6VE2 - chains D and E of the 21 polymer chains in the assembly; structure by electron microscopy, 4.30 A resolution (low resolution: residue-level contacts below are approximate; hydrogen-bond / salt-bridge calls are withheld).

# Chain D (and E)
Name: Fimbrial assembly protein PilQ
From: Pseudomonas aeruginosa (strain ATCC 15692 / DSM 22644 / CIP 104116 / JCM 14847 / LMG 12228 / 1C / PRS 101 / PAO1)
Notes: chain E of this document is another copy of the same molecule, construct and numbering; everything in this record applies to it too
UniProtKB: P34750 (PILQ_PSEAE); the construct lacks a stretch of the UniProt sequence and is renumbered around it, so the offset changes along the chain: -383 to -257 = UniProt 1-127; -248 to 27 = UniProt 128-403; 28-329 = UniProt 413-714
Amino-acid sequence (731 residues; numbered -383 to 338 plus 9 insertion-coded residues; the number before each row is that of its first residue; a row labelled like 27A-27I holds insertion residues (27A, then the next letters in order); numbers below 1 keep their minus sign (Met-383 is residue -383)):
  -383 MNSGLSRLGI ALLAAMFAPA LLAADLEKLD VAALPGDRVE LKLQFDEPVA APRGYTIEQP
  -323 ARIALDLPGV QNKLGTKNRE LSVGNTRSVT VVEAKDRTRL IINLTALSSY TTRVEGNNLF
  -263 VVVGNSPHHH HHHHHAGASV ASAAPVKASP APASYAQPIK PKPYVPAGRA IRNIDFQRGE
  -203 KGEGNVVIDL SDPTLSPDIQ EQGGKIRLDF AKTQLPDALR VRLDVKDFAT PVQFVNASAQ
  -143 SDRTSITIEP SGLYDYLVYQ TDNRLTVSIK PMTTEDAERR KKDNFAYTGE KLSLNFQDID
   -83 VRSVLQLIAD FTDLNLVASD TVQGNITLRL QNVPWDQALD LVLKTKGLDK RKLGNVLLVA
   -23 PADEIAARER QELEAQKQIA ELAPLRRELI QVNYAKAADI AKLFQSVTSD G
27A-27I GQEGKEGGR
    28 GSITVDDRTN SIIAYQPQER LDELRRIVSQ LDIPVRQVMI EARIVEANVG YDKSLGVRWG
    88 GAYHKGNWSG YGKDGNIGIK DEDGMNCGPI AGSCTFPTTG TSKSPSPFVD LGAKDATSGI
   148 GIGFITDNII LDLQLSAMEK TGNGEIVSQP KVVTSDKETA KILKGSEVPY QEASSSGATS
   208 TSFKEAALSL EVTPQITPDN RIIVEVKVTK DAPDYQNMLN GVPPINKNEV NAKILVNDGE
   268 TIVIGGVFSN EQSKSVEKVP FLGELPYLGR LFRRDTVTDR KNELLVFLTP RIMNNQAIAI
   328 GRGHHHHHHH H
Disordered / not traced: -383 to 0, 27A-27I, 328-338
Differences from the reference sequence: insertion (-256 to -249); expression tag (330-338)

# Interface between chain D and chain E
Residue-residue contacts - 78 pairs, chain D then chain E:
  Ser25(D) with Ser29(E)
  Asp26(D) with Ser29(E)
  Ala89(D) with Phe135(E)
  His91(D) with Ile149(E)
  Lys92(D) with Ile149(E)
  Asn94(D) with Asp142(E); Ile147(E)
  Trp95(D) with Ser145(E)
  Ser96(D) with Ala143(E); Ser145(E)
  Asn103(D) with Ala143(E)
  Gly105(D) with Gly139(E)
  Ile106(D) with Gly139(E); Ala140(E)
  Cys121(D) with Thr153(E); Asp154(E)
  Thr122(D) with Phe151(E)
  Phe123(D) with Phe151(E)
  Glu199(D) with Ala200(E); Thr206(E)
  Ser201(D) with Ala200(E); Ser201(E); Ser202(E)
  Ser202(D) with Ser202(E)
  Ser203(D) with Ser202(E); Ser203(E); Gly204(E)
  Ala205(D) with Gly204(E); Ala205(E)
  Ser207(D) with Thr206(E)
  Ser209(D) with Thr208(E)
  Thr224(D) with Asn9(E)
  Pro250(D) with Glu194(E)
  Pro251(D) with Glu194(E); Val195(E)
  Ile252(D) with Ser193(E); Glu194(E)
  Asn253(D) with Gly192(E); Ser193(E)
  Lys254(D) with Leu190(E); Lys191(E); Gly192(E)
  Asn255(D) with Leu190(E)
  Glu256(D) with Ile189(E); Leu190(E)
  Val257(D) with Lys188(E)
  Asn258(D) with Ala187(E); Lys188(E)
  Ala259(D) with Val180(E); Ala187(E)
  Lys260(D) with Ser182(E)
  Val270(D) with Val180(E)
  Ile271(D) with Val179(E); Val180(E)
  Gly272(D) with Lys178(E)
  Gly273(D) with Gln176(E); Pro177(E); Lys178(E)
  Val274(D) with Gln176(E); Pro177(E)
  Phe275(D) with Val174(E); Ser175(E); Gln176(E)
  Ser276(D) with Val174(E)
  Asn277(D) with Glu172(E); Ile173(E); Val174(E)
  Glu278(D) with Glu172(E)
  Gln279(D) with Gly171(E); Glu172(E)
  Ser280(D) with Asn170(E)
  Lys281(D) with Gly169(E); Asn170(E)
  Ser282(D) with Thr168(E)
  Val283(D) with Lys167(E); Thr168(E)
  Glu284(D) with Glu166(E)
  Lys285(D) with Glu166(E)
Interface residues without a listed pair, chain D (56 interface residues in all): Ser22, Glu109, Ser120, Ala200, Gly204, Ile223, Val249
Interface residues without a listed pair, chain E (54 interface residues in all): Ile30, Thr31, Ser131, Val136, Leu138, Thr144, Thr181, Pro196

# Summary
56 residues of chain D and 54 residues of chain E are in contact.
Both chains are Fimbrial assembly protein PilQ (Pseudomonas aeruginosa (strain ATCC 15692 / DSM 22644 / CIP
104116 / JCM 14847 / LMG 12228 / 1C / PRS 101 / PAO1)). Entry 6VE2 (Tetradecameric PilQ bound by TsaP heptamer
from Pseudomonas aeruginosa) was determined by electron microscopy, deposited together with 6VE3 and 6VE4.
